PDB entry 4P4K | X-ray diffraction, 2.80 A resolution | chains A and B of the 4 polymer chains in the assembly

# Chain A
Molecule: HLA class II histocompatibility antigen, DP alpha 1 chain
Organism: Homo sapiens
UniProtKB: P20036 (DPA1_HUMAN); residues 1-183 here correspond to UniProt positions 32-214 (UniProt number = residue number + 31)
Sequence (183 residues; numbered 1 to 183; the number before each row is that of its first residue):
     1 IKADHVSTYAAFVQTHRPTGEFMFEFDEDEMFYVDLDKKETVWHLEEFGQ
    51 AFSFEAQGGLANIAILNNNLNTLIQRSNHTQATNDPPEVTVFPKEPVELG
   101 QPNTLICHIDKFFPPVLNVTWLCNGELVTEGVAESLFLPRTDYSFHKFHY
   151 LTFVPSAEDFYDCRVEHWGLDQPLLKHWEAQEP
Disordered / not traced: 1, 180-183
UniProt features mapped onto this chain:
  - region: Glu179 to Pro183 (Connecting peptide)
  - glycosylation (N-linked (GlcNAc...) asparagine): Asn78, Asn118
Cystine bridges: Cys107-Cys163
Covalent attachments: N-acetylglucosamine (NAG) linked to Asn78, Asn118

# Chain B
Molecule: mim2 peptide, HLA class II histocompatibility antigen, DP beta 1 chain
Organism: Homo sapiens
UniProtKB: P04440 (DPB1_HUMAN); residues 3-189 here correspond to UniProt positions 32-218 (UniProt number = residue number + 29)
Sequence (212 residues; numbered -25 to 189; 3 numbers in that range are skipped by the numbering (no residue carries them; nothing is unmodelled there); the number before each row is that of its first residue; numbers below 1 keep their minus sign (Gln-25 is residue -25)):
   -25 QAFWIDLFETIGGGSLVPRGSGGGG
     3 SPENYLFQGRQECYAFNGTQRFLERYIYNREEFVRFDSDVGEFRAVTELG
    53 RPDEEYWNSQKDILEEERAVPDRMCRHNYELGGPMTLQRRVQPRVNVSPS
   103 KKGPLQHHNLLVCHVTDFYPGSIQVRWFLNGQEETAGVVSTNLIRNGDWT
   153 FQILVMLEMTPQQGDVYTCQVEHTSLDSPVTVEWKAQ
Disordered / not traced: -13 to -1
Differences from the reference sequence: linker (-14 to -1); variant Ser3 (Thr32 in P04440), Val36 (Ala65 in P04440), Asp55 (Ala84 in P04440), Glu56 (Ala85 in P04440), Glu69 (Lys98 in P04440)
UniProt features mapped onto this chain:
  - region: Lys187 to Gln189 (Connecting peptide)
  - glycosylation: Asn19 (N-linked (GlcNAc...) asparagine)
Cystine bridges: Cys15-Cys77, Cys115-Cys171
Covalent attachments: N-acetylglucosamine (NAG) linked to Asn19
Bound ions: Na+: Asp-20, Glu-17, Glu68, Glu69; beryllium Be: Asp-20, Glu26, Glu69

# Chain A / chain B interface
Contacting residue pairs - 163 pairs, chain A then chain B:
  Lys2(A) with Phe18(B)
  Ala3(A) with Tyr16(B), hydrophobic; Ala17(B)
  Asp4(A) with Ala17(B), hydrogen bond (backbone-backbone); Phe18(B); Asn19(B)
  His5(A) with Cys15(B); Tyr16(B); Ala17(B), hydrogen bond (backbone-backbone); Tyr81(B)
  Val6(A) with Cys15(B); Tyr16(B), hydrophobic
  Ser7(A) with Gln13(B); Glu14(B); Cys15(B), hydrogen bond (backbone-backbone)
  Thr8(A) with Gln13(B); Glu14(B)
  Tyr9(A) with Phe-23(B); Trp-22(B), hydrogen bond (side chain-backbone); Ile-21(B); Arg12(B); Gln13(B), hydrogen bond (backbone-backbone); Met76(B), hydrophobic; Asn80(B)
  Ala10(A) with Gly11(B); Arg12(B)
  Ala11(A) with Gln10(B); Gly11(B), hydrogen bond (backbone-backbone)
  Phe12(A) with Phe9(B); Gln10(B)
  Val13(A) with Leu8(B); Phe9(B), hydrogen bond (backbone-backbone)
  Gln14(A) with Asn6(B), hydrogen bond; Tyr7(B); Leu8(B)
  Thr15(A) with Glu5(B), hydrogen bond (side chain-backbone); Asn6(B), hydrogen bond (backbone-side chain); Tyr7(B), hydrogen bond (backbone-backbone)
  His16(A) with Pro4(B); Glu5(B), hydrogen bond (side chain-backbone); Asn6(B), hydrogen bond (backbone-side chain)
  Phe24(A) with Phe-23(B), hydrophobic
  Phe26(A) with Thr88(B); Trp151(B)
  Asp27(A) with Arg147(B), hydrogen bond (backbone-side chain)
  Glu28(A) with Arg147(B)
  Asp29(A) with Tyr121(B); Arg147(B), salt bridge; Trp151(B)
  Glu30(A) with Trp151(B), hydrogen bond (backbone-side chain)
  Met31(A) with Phe-23(B), hydrophobic; Thr88(B); Trp151(B), hydrophobic
  Phe32(A) with Phe-23(B), hydrophobic
  Trp43(A) with Phe-23(B), hydrophobic
  His44(A) with Gly149(B); Trp151(B)
  Leu45(A) with Arg91(B); Trp151(B), hydrophobic
  Glu47(A) with Met87(B); Arg91(B), salt bridge
  Phe48(A) with Met87(B), hydrophobic; Thr88(B); Trp151(B), hydrophobic
  Ala51(A) with Gln-25(B)
  Phe52(A) with Gln-25(B); Phe-23(B), hydrophobic; Leu83(B); Gly84(B); Met87(B), hydrophobic
  Ser53(A) with Gln-25(B), hydrogen bond (backbone-backbone); Ala-24(B); Phe-23(B), hydrogen bond (backbone-backbone)
  Phe54(A) with Phe-23(B), hydrophobic; Ile-21(B), hydrophobic
  Gly58(A) with Ile-21(B)
  Ala61(A) with Leu-19(B), hydrophobic
  Asn62(A) with Ile-21(B); Asp-20(B), hydrogen bond (side chain-backbone); Leu-19(B); Phe-18(B), hydrogen bond (side chain-backbone); Gln13(B)
  Ile65(A) with Leu-19(B), hydrophobic; Phe-18(B); Glu-17(B); Thr-16(B)
  Leu66(A) with Phe-18(B), hydrophobic; Phe9(B)
  Asn68(A) with Thr-16(B); Ile-15(B), hydrogen bond (side chain-backbone); Gly-14(B), hydrogen bond (side chain-backbone)
  Asn69(A) with Glu-17(B), hydrogen bond (side chain-backbone); Thr-16(B); Ile-15(B), hydrogen bond (side chain-backbone); Phe9(B)
  Leu70(A) with Tyr7(B); Leu8(B); Phe9(B), hydrophobic; Tyr30(B), hydrophobic
  Thr72(A) with Ile-15(B), hydrogen bond (side chain-backbone); Gly-14(B)
  Leu73(A) with Ile-15(B), hydrophobic; Phe9(B), hydrophobic; Tyr30(B), hydrophobic; Phe35(B), hydrophobic; Leu51(B), hydrophobic
  Ile74(A) with Tyr7(B), hydrophobic; Tyr30(B)
  Arg76(A) with Ile-15(B); Leu51(B), hydrogen bond (side chain-backbone); Asp55(B), salt bridge
  Ser77(A) with Tyr30(B), hydrogen bond
  His79(A) with Tyr7(B)
  Thr80(A) with Tyr7(B); Tyr30(B), hydrogen bond (backbone-side chain); Asn31(B), hydrogen bond (backbone-side chain)
  Gln81(A) with Ser3(B); Pro4(B), hydrogen bond (side chain-backbone); Glu5(B); Asn6(B), hydrogen bond (side chain-backbone); Tyr7(B)
  Ala82(A) with Asn31(B)
  Asn84(A) with Ser3(B), hydrogen bond
  Asp85(A) with Arg32(B), salt bridge
  Phe92(A) with Ile146(B), hydrophobic; Asn148(B); Gln154(B)
  Pro93(A) with Gln154(B), hydrogen bond (backbone-side chain)
  Lys94(A) with Thr118(B), hydrogen bond (backbone-side chain); Asp119(B), salt bridge; Asp150(B), salt bridge; Thr152(B), hydrogen bond; Gln154(B)
  Glu95(A) with Asp119(B)
  Pro96(A) with Asn98(B); His116(B)
  Ile106(A) with Asn148(B)
  Phe113(A) with Leu8(B), hydrophobic; Gln10(B); Asn31(B); Arg32(B)
  Pro114(A) with Asn6(B)
  Pro115(A) with Leu8(B)
  Pro139(A) with Arg12(B)
  Arg140(A) with Arg12(B), hydrogen bond (backbone-side chain)
  Asp142(A) with Arg32(B), salt bridge
  Tyr143(A) with Gln10(B), hydrogen bond (backbone-side chain); Arg12(B); Arg27(B); Ile29(B), hydrophobic; Arg32(B); Glu34(B), hydrogen bond
  Ser144(A) with Arg32(B)
  Phe145(A) with Gln10(B)
  Phe148(A) with Arg147(B); Asn148(B); Gly149(B)
  Tyr150(A) with Asn148(B), hydrogen bond (side chain-backbone); Gly149(B), hydrogen bond (side chain-backbone); Asp150(B)
  Trp168(A) with Ser3(B); Pro4(B); Asn6(B)
Also at the interface, not in a pair above, chain A (71 interface residues in all): Phe22, Val116
Also at the interface, not in a pair above, chain B (63 interface residues in all): Tyr28, Pro54, Leu89, Phe153

# Overview
71 residues of chain A and 63 residues of chain B are in contact; the contacts include 39 hydrogen bonds and 7
salt bridges. Polar pairs include Asp29(A)-Arg147(B), Glu47(A)-Arg91(B) and Arg76(A)-Asp55(B). Covalently
linked N-acetylglucosamine: at Asn78(A) and Asn118(A). Covalently linked N-acetylglucosamine: at Asn19(B).
Here chain A is HLA class II histocompatibility antigen, DP alpha 1 chain and chain B is mim2 peptide, HLA
class II histocompatibility antigen, DP beta 1 chain, both from Homo sapiens. Entry 4P4K (Structural Basis of
Chronic Beryllium Disease: Bridging the Gap Between allergic hypersensitivity and auto immunity) was
determined by X-ray diffraction (same publication as 4P5K, 4P5M, 4P4R and 4P57).
